Entry 5D9P (X-ray diffraction, 1.80 A resolution); this record covers chain A.

Chain A:
Molecule: B-1,4-endoglucanase
Source organism: Prevotella bryantii
UniProt: O06842 (O06842_PREBR); residues 2-353 here correspond to UniProt positions 573-924 (UniProt number = residue number + 571)
Amino-acid sequence (353 residues; row label = number of the first residue in the row):
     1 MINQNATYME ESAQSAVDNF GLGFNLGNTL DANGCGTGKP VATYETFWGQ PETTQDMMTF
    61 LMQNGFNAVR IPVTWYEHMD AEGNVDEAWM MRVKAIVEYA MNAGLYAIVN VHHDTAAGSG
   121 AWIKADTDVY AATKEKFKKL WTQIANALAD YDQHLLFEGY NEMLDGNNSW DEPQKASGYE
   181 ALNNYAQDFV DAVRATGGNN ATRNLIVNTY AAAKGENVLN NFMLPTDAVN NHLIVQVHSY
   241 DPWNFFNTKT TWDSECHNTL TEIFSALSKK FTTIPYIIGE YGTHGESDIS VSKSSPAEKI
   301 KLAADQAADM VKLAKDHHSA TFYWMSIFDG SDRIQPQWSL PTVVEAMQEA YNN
Disordered / not traced: 1-5, 353
Sequence notes: initiating methionine (1)
Glycans and other covalent adducts: N-acetyl-beta-D-glucopyranosylamine (NBG) linked to E162
Ligand contacts: alpha-D-xylopyranose (XYS): D241, P242, W243, T259
What the authors report for this chain:
  - binding site for N-acetyl-beta-D-glucopyranosylamine: M62, E162, E280
  - binding site for alpha-D-xylopyranose: A212, K214, D241, W243
  - catalytic residues: E162, E280 (by similarity / conservation)
  - mutagenesis - E280A (>18,000-fold): abolished catalytic activity on XXXG-CNP
  - mutagenesis - E280A (>18,000-fold): abolished catalytic activity on GGG-CNP

Summary:
Chain A binds alpha-D-xylopyranose. The paper reports catalytic residues E162 and E280; E280A abolishes
catalytic activity on XXXG-CNP.
Chain A is B-1,4-endoglucanase (Prevotella bryantii); the structure, Crystal structure of PbGH5A, a glycoside
hydrolase family 5 enzyme from Prevotella bryantii B14, in complex ..., was determined by X-ray diffraction
(same publication as 5D9M, 5D9N, 5D9O and 3VDH).
